PDB entry 6E10 | electron microscopy, 4.16 A resolution (low resolution: residue-level contacts below are approximate; hydrogen-bond / salt-bridge calls are withheld) | chains E and d of the 28 polymer chains in the assembly

== Chain E ==
Name: Exported protein 2
Organism: Plasmodium falciparum
Reference sequence: Q8IKC8 (Q8IKC8_PLAF7); residue numbers follow UniProt; this construct covers 1-287
Amino-acid sequence (287 residues; each row starts with the number of its first residue):
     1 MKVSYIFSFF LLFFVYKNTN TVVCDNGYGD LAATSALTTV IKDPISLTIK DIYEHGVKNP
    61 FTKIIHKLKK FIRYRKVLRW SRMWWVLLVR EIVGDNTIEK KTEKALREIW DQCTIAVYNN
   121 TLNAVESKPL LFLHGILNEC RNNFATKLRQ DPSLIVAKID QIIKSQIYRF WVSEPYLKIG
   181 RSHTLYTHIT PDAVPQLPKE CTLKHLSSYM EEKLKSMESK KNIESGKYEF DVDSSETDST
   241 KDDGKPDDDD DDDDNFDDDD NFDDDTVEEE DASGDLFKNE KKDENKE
Unresolved in the structure: 1-26, 236-287
Disulfides: Cys113-Cys140

== Chain d ==
Name: Translocon component PTEX150
Organism: Plasmodium falciparum
Reference sequence: Q8ILA1 (Q8ILA1_PLAF7); residues 668-823 carry their UniProt numbers (156 of 207 residues fall inside the UniProt entry; the rest is not from it)
Amino-acid sequence (207 residues; numbered 668 to 874; the number before each row is that of its first residue; X marks 51 residues of unknown identity (built as UNK)):
   668 SVKDIKKLIE EGILDYEDLT ENELRKLAKP DDNFYELSPY ASDEKDLSLN ETSGLTNEQL
   728 KNFLGQNGTY HMSYDSKSID YAKQKKSEKK EDQQEDDDGF YDAYKQIKNS YDGIPNNFNH
   788 EAPQLIGNNY VFTSIYDTKE NLIKFLKKNS EYDLYDXXXX XXXXXXXXXX XXXXXXXXXX
   848 XXXXXXXXXX XXXXXXXXXX XXXXXXX
Unresolved in the structure: 824-874

== Chain E / chain d interface ==
Pairs across the interface (80; chain E residue first):
  His66(E) with Gly732(d); Gln733(d); Asn734(d)
  Lys69(E) with Gln733(d)
  Lys70(E) with Asn734(d)
  Arg73(E) with Thr736(d)
  Glu91(E) with Tyr778(d)
  Ile92(E) with Tyr778(d)
  Val93(E) with Tyr778(d)
  Asp95(E) with Lys814(d)
  Asn96(E) with Tyr778(d)
  Gln112(E) with Leu731(d); Gly732(d); Tyr737(d); Ser740(d)
  Cys113(E) with Ser740(d)
  Ile115(E) with Asn734(d); Tyr737(d)
  Ala116(E) with His738(d); Ser740(d)
  Asn119(E) with Thr736(d); Tyr737(d); His738(d)
  Asn120(E) with His738(d)
  Glu139(E) with Met739(d); Ser740(d); Tyr741(d)
  Asn142(E) with Tyr741(d); Ile746(d)
  Asn143(E) with Ser740(d); Tyr741(d)
  Ala145(E) with Asn717(d); Thr719(d); Ser720(d); Ile746(d)
  Thr146(E) with Thr719(d); Ser720(d); Gly721(d); Tyr741(d)
  Lys147(E) with Ser720(d)
  Leu148(E) with Asn717(d); Ser720(d)
  Arg149(E) with Ser715(d); Leu716(d); Asn717(d); Glu718(d); Ser720(d)
  Gln150(E) with Ser715(d); Leu716(d)
  Asp151(E) with Ser715(d); Asn717(d)
  Pro152(E) with Ser715(d); Ser777(d)
  Leu154(E) with Leu714(d); Ser715(d); Gln773(d); Ile774(d); Ser777(d); Asn783(d)
  Val156(E) with Asn717(d)
  Ala157(E) with Leu714(d); Ile774(d)
  Lys158(E) with Ser777(d); Tyr778(d)
  Gln161(E) with Gly766(d); Ala770(d); Tyr771(d); Ile774(d)
  Ser165(E) with Tyr771(d)
  Leu203(E) with Tyr778(d)
  Lys204(E) with Tyr778(d)
  Leu206(E) with Tyr771(d)
  Ser207(E) with Tyr771(d); Lys775(d)
  Met210(E) with Phe767(d); Tyr771(d)
  Glu211(E) with Lys775(d)
  Leu214(E) with Phe767(d); Tyr768(d)
  Glu218(E) with Tyr768(d)
Also at the interface, not in a pair above, chain E (42 interface residues in all): Tyr74, Gly94
Also at the interface, not in a pair above, chain d (34 interface residues in all): Asp742, Ser745, Lys772

== In short ==
Chain E and chain d form an interface of 42 and 34 residues respectively.
Here chain E is Exported protein 2 and chain d is Translocon component PTEX150, both from Plasmodium
falciparum. Entry 6E10 (PTEX Core Complex in the Engaged (Extended) State) was determined by electron
microscopy, deposited together with 6E11.
